2PE1 - chain A; structure by X-ray diffraction, 2.14 A resolution.

== Chain A ==
Name: 3-phosphoinositide-dependent protein kinase 1
Source organism: Homo sapiens
Notes: EC 2.7.11.1; fragment: kinase domain
Reference sequence: O15530 (PDPK1_HUMAN); residue numbers follow UniProt; this construct covers 74-359
Chain sequence (286 residues; row label = number of the first residue in the row):
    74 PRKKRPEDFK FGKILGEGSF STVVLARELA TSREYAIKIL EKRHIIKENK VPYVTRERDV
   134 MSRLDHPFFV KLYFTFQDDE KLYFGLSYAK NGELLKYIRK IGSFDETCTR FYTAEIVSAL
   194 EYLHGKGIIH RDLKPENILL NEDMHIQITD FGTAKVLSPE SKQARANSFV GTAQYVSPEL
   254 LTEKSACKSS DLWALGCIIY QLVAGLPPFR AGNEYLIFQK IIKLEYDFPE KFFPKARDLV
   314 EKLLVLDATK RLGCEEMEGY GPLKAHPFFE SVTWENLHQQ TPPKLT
Disordered / not traced: 231-240
Sequence notes: modified residue (241)
Modified residues: Ser241 (phosphoserine; SEP)
Residues lining bound ligands: 517 (1-{2-oxo-3-[(1R)-1-(1H-pyrrol-2-yl)ethyl]-2H-indol-5-yl}urea): Leu88, Gly89, Val96, Ala109, Lys111, Glu130, Val143, Leu159, Ser160, Tyr161, Ala162, Lys163, Gly165, Glu166, Leu212, Thr222, Asp223
Curated features (UniProtKB/Swiss-Prot):
  - active site: Asp205 (Proton acceptor)
  - binding site (ATP): Ser92 to Ser94, Lys111, Ser160 to Ala162, Glu166, Glu209, Asp223
  - modified residue: Ser241 (Phosphoserine), Lys304 (N6-acetyllysine), Thr354 (Phosphothreonine)
  - mutagenesis: Ser241 (S241A: No activation), Ala277 (A277V: 3-fold increase in kinase activity), Thr354 (T354A: Abolishes phosphorylation by MELK)

== Overview ==
Chain A binds compound 517. From UniProt: active-site residue Asp205, 10 ATP-binding residues and 3
mutagenesis sites.
Chain A is 3-phosphoinositide-dependent protein kinase 1 (Homo sapiens); the structure, CRYSTAL STRUCTURE OF
HUMAN PHOSPHOINOSITIDE-DEPENDENT PROTEIN KINASE 1 (PDK1)
{2-Oxo-3-[1-(1H-pyrrol-2-yl)-eth-(Z)-ylidene]-2,3-dihydro-1H-indol-5-yl}-urea {BX-517} COMPLEX, was determined
by X-ray diffraction (same publication as 2PE0).
